5JRV - chain A; structure by X-ray diffraction, 1.95 A resolution.

[Chain A]
Molecule: Methyl-accepting chemotaxis protein
Organism: Caldanaerobacter subterraneus subsp. tengcongensis (strain DSM 15242 / JCM 11007 / NBRC 100824 / MB4)
UniProtKB: Q8RBX6 (Q8RBX6_CALS4); residues 1-188 here = UniProt positions 1-188
Amino-acid sequence (188 residues; row label = number of the first residue in the row):
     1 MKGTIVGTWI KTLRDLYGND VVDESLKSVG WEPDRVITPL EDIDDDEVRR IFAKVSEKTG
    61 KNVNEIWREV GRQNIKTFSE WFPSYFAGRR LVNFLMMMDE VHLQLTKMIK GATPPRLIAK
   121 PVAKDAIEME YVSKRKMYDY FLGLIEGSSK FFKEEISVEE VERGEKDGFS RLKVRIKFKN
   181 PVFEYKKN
Ion coordination: heme Fe: H102 (together with nitric oxide)
Ligand contacts: heme / nitric oxide: M1, K2, I5, W9, I75, F78, F82, F86, F94, L95, M98, V101, H102, L105, T106, T113, P114, P115, L117, M129, Y131, S133, R135, M137, Y140, F141, L144, I145, S148

[In short]
Bound to chain A: heme / nitric oxide.
Chain A is Methyl-accepting chemotaxis protein (Caldanaerobacter subterraneus subsp. tengcongensis (strain DSM
15242 / JCM 11007 / NBRC 100824 / MB4)); the structure, Crystal structure of Fe(II) NO-bound H-NOX protein
from C. subterraneus, was determined by X-ray diffraction (same publication as 5JRU and 5JRX).
